Entry 6N57 (electron microscopy, 3.70 A resolution); this record covers chains H and I of the 7 polymer chains in the assembly.

== Chain H ==
Protein: DNA-directed RNA polymerase subunit alpha
Organism: Escherichia coli
Notes: EC 2.7.7.6
Reference sequence: P0A7Z4 (RPOA_ECOLI); residue numbers follow UniProt; this construct covers 1-329
Amino-acid sequence (329 residues; numbered 1 to 329; the number before each row is that of its first residue):
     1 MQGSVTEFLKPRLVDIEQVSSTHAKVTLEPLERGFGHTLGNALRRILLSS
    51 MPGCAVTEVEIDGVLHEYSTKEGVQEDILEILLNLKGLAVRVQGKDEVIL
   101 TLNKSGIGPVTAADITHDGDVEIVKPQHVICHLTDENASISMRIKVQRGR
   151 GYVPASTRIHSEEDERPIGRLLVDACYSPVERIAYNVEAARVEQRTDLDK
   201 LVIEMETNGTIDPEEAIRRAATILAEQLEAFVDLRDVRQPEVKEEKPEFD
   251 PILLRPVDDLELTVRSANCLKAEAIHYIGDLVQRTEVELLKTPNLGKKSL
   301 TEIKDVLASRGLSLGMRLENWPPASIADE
Not modelled in the structure: 1-3, 159-170, 235-329
Curated features (UniProtKB/Swiss-Prot):
  - region: Glu162 to Glu165 (Required for interaction with Crp at class II promoters)
  - modified residue: Arg265 (ADP-ribosylarginine), Lys297 (N6-acetyllysine), Lys298 (N6-acetyllysine)

== Chain I ==
Protein: DNA-directed RNA polymerase subunit beta
Organism: Escherichia coli
Notes: EC 2.7.7.6
Reference sequence: P0A8V2 (RPOB_ECOLI); residues 1-1342 here = UniProt positions 1-1342
Amino-acid sequence (1342 residues; each row starts with the number of its first residue):
     1 MVYSYTEKKRIRKDFGKRPQVLDVPYLLSIQLDSFQKFIEQDPEGQYGLE
    51 AAFRSVFPIQSYSGNSELQYVSYRLGEPVFDVQECQIRGVTYSAPLRVKL
   101 RLVIYEREAPEGTVKDIKEQEVYMGEIPLMTDNGTFVINGTERVIVSQLH
   151 RSPGVFFDSDKGKTHSSGKVLYNARIIPYRGSWLDFEFDPKDNLFVRIDR
   201 RRKLPATIILRALNYTTEQILDLFFEKVIFEIRDNKLQMELVPERLRGET
   251 ASFDIEANGKVYVEKGRRITARHIRQLEKDDVKLIEVPVEYIAGKVVAKD
   301 YIDESTGELICAANMELSLDLLAKLSQSGHKRIETLFTNDLDHGPYISET
   351 LRVDPTNDRLSALVEIYRMMRPGEPPTREAAESLFENLFFSEDRYDLSAV
   401 GRMKFNRSLLREEIEGSGILSKDDIIDVMKKLIDIRNGKGEVDDIDHLGN
   451 RRIRSVGEMAENQFRVGLVRVERAVKERLSLGDLDTLMPQDMINAKPISA
   501 AVKEFFGSSQLSQFMDQNNPLSEITHKRRISALGPGGLTRERAGFEVRDV
   551 HPTHYGRVCPIETPEGPNIGLINSLSVYAQTNEYGFLETPYRKVTDGVVT
   601 DEIHYLSAIEEGNYVIAQANSNLDEEGHFVEDLVTCRSKGESSLFSRDQV
   651 DYMDVSTQQVVSVGASLIPFLEHDDANRALMGANMQRQAVPTLRADKPLV
   701 GTGMERAVAVDSGVTAVAKRGGVVQYVDASRIVIKVNEDEMYPGEAGIDI
   751 YNLTKYTRSNQNTCINQMPCVSLGEPVERGDVLADGPSTDLGELALGQNM
   801 RVAFMPWNGYNFEDSILVSERVVQEDRFTTIHIQELACVSRDTKLGPEEI
   851 TADIPNVGEAALSKLDESGIVYIGAEVTGGDILVGKVTPKGETQLTPEEK
   901 LLRAIFGEKASDVKDSSLRVPNGVSGTVIDVQVFTRDGVEKDKRALEIEE
   951 MQLKQAKKDLSEELQILEAGLFSRIRAVLVAGGVEAEKLDKLPRDRWLEL
  1001 GLTDEEKQNQLEQLAEQYDELKHEFEKKLEAKRRKITQGDDLAPGVLKIV
  1051 KVYLAVKRRIQPGDKMAGRHGNKGVISKINPIEDMPYDENGTPVDIVLNP
  1101 LGVPSRMNIGQILETHLGMAAKGIGDKINAMLKQQQEVAKLREFIQRAYD
  1151 LGADVRQKVDLSTFSDEEVMRLAENLRKGMPIATPVFDGAKEAEIKELLK
  1201 LGDLPTSGQIRLYDGRTGEQFERPVTVGYMYMLKLNHLVDDKMHARSTGS
  1251 YSLVTQQPLGGKAQFGGQRFGEMEVWALEAYGAAYTLQEMLTVKSDDVNG
  1301 RTKMYKNIVDGNHQMEPGMPESFNVLLKEIRSLGINIELEDE
Not modelled in the structure: 1
Small-molecule neighbours: chapso (1N7): Gln725, Glu962, Gln965, Ile966, Ala969, Arg994
Curated features (UniProtKB/Swiss-Prot):
  - modified residue (N6-acetyllysine): Lys1022, Lys1200

== How chain H and chain I interact ==
Contacting residue pairs (5):
  Arg33(H) with Glu820(I), salt bridge; Pro1081(I)
  His37(H) with Arg1216(I)
  Asn41(H) with Arg1216(I), hydrogen bond (side chain-backbone); Thr1217(I), hydrogen bond (side chain-backbone)
Other interface residues (no listed pair), chain H (4 interface residues in all): Tyr185
Other interface residues (no listed pair), chain I (5 interface residues in all): Gly1218

== Summary ==
4 residues of chain H and 5 residues of chain I are in contact, with 2 hydrogen bonds and 1 salt bridge. Among
the polar pairs are Arg33(H)-Glu820(I), Asn41(H)-Arg1216(I) and Asn41(H)-Thr1217(I). Ligands of chain I:
chapso.
Here chain H is DNA-directed RNA polymerase subunit alpha and chain I is DNA-directed RNA polymerase subunit
beta, both from Escherichia coli. Entry 6N57 (Cryo-EM structure of Escherichia coli RNAP polymerase bound with
TraR in conformation I) was determined by electron microscopy, deposited together with 6N58, 6OUL and 6P1K.
